Entry 4IKZ (X-ray diffraction, 2.40 A resolution); this record covers chain A.

Chain A:
Name: Di-tripeptide ABC transporter (Permease)
From: Geobacillus kaustophilus
Amino-acid sequence (507 residues; each row starts with the number of its first residue):
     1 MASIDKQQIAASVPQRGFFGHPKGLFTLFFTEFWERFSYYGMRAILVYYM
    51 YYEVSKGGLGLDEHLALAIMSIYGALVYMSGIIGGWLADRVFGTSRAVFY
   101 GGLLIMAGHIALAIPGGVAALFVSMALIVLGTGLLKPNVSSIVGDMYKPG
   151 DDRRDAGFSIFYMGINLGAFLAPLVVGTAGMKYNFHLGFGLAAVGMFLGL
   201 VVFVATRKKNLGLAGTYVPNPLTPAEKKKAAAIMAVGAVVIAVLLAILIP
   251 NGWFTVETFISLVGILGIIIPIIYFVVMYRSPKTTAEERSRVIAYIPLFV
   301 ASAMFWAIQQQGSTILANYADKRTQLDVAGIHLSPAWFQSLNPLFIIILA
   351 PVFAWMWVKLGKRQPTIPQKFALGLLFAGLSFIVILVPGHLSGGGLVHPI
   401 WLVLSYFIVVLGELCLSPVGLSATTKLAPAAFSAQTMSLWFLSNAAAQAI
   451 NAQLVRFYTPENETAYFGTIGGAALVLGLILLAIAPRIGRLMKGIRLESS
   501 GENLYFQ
Not modelled in the structure: 1-2, 247-253, 495-507
Residues lining bound ligands: Alafosfalin (AFS; N-[(1R)-1-phosphonoethyl]-L-alaninamide): Arg36, Tyr40, Arg43, Tyr78, Ala169, Trp306, Gln309, Gln310, Asn342, Pro343
Reported in the primary citation:
  - binding site for Alafosfalin: Tyr40, Arg43, Tyr78, Gln310, Asn342
  - contacts within the chain: Arg36-Tyr40 (hydrogen bond)

Overview:
Bound to chain A: Alafosfalin. From the paper: a binding site for Alafosfalin at Tyr40, Arg43 and Tyr78 among
others; contacts within the chain involving Tyr40 and Arg36.
Chain A is Di-tripeptide ABC transporter (Permease) (Geobacillus kaustophilus); the structure, Crystal
structure of peptide transporter POT (E310Q mutant) in complex with alafosfalin, was determined by X-ray
diffraction, deposited together with 4IKV, 4IKW, 4IKX and 4IKY.
